PDB entry 7TFL | electron microscopy, 3.33 A resolution | chains D and E of the 7 polymer chains in the assembly

[Chain D]
Protein: Replication factor C subunit 2
From: Saccharomyces cerevisiae
UniProtKB: P40348 (RFC2_YEAST); residues 1-353 here = UniProt positions 1-353
Amino-acid sequence (353 residues; row label = number of the first residue in the row):
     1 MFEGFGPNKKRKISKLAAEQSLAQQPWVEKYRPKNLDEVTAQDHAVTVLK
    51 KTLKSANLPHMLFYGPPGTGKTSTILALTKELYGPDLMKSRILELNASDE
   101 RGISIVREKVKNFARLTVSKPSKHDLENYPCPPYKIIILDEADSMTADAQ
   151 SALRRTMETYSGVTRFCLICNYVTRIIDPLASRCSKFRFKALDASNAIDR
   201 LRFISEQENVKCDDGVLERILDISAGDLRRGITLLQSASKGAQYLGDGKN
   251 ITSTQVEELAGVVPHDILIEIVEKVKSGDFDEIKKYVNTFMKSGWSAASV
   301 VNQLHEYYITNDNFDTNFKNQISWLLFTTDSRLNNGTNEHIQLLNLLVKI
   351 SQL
Unresolved in the structure: 1-23
Bound ions: Mg2+: Thr72 (together with ATP-gamma-S) (shared with Glu159(E) of chain E)
Small-molecule neighbours:
  - ATP-gamma-S (AGS; phosphothiophosphoric acid-adenylate ester), molecule 1: Trp27, Val28, Tyr31, Arg32, Pro33, Val39, Thr40, Ala41, Gln42, Pro67, Gly68, Thr69, Gly70, Lys71, Thr72, Ser73, Asn171, Leu192, Arg200, Leu228, Arg229
  - ATP-gamma-S (AGS), molecule 2: Glu158, Pro179, Arg183
Swiss-Prot annotation at these positions:
  - binding site (ATP): Val28, Arg32, Gly65 to Ser73, Asn171, Arg229
  - modified residue: Met1 (N-acetylmethionine)

[Chain E]
Protein: Replication factor C subunit 5
From: Saccharomyces cerevisiae
UniProtKB: P38251 (RFC5_YEAST); residue numbers follow UniProt; this construct covers 1-354
Amino-acid sequence (354 residues; each row starts with the number of its first residue):
     1 MSLWVDKYRPKSLNALSHNEELTNFLKSLSDQPRDLPHLLLYGPNGTGKK
    51 TRCMALLESIFGPGVYRLKIDVRQFVTASNRKLELNVVSSPYHLEITPSD
   101 MGNNDRIVIQELLKEVAQMEQVDFQDSKDGLAHRYKCVIINEANSLTKDA
   151 QAALRRTMEKYSKNIRLIMVCDSMSPIIAPIKSRCLLIRCPAPSDSEIST
   201 ILSDVVTNERIQLETKDILKRIAQASNGNLRVSLLMLESMALNNELALKS
   251 SSPIIKPDWIIVIHKLTRKIVKERSVNSLIECRAVLYDLLAHCIPANIIL
   301 KELTFSLLDVETLNTTNKSSIIEYSSVFDERLSLGNKAIFHLEGFIAKVM
   351 CCLD
Unresolved in the structure: 120-133
Bound ions: Mg2+: Glu159 (together with ATP-gamma-S) (shared with Thr72(D) of chain D)
Small-molecule neighbours:
  - ADP (adenosine-5'-diphosphate): Val5, Tyr8, Arg9, Pro10, Ala15, Leu16, Ser17, His18, Pro44, Asn45, Gly46, Thr47, Gly48, Lys49, Lys50, Thr51, Arg52, Ile201, Leu230, Arg231, Leu234
  - ATP-gamma-S (AGS; phosphothiophosphoric acid-adenylate ester): Arg155, Glu159, Pro180, Arg184
Swiss-Prot annotation at these positions:
  - binding site (ATP): Val5, Ser17, Gly43 to Thr51, Arg231

[How chain D and chain E interact]
Residue-residue contacts (87):
  Gln24(D) with Gln32(E); Arg34(E); Asp35(E)
  Gln25(D) with Asp35(E), hydrogen bond (backbone-side chain); Lys163(E)
  Pro26(D) with Arg34(E); Asp35(E); Leu36(E); Arg166(E)
  Trp27(D) with Asp35(E), hydrogen bond
  Glu29(D) with Ser162(E)
  Arg32(D) with Glu159(E), salt bridge
  Thr72(D) with Arg156(E)
  Asn96(D) with Arg156(E); Lys160(E)
  Ala97(D) with Arg106(E), hydrogen bond (backbone-side chain); Gln110(E); Ala152(E)
  Ser98(D) with Gln110(E), hydrogen bond (backbone-side chain); Lys114(E)
  Asp140(D) with Arg156(E), salt bridge
  Glu141(D) with Ala152(E); Arg155(E), salt bridge; Arg156(E), hydrogen bond (side chain-backbone)
  Asn171(D) with Arg155(E); Pro180(E)
  Asp227(D) with Ser183(E)
  Arg229(D) with Ser183(E), hydrogen bond; Arg184(E)
  Arg230(D) with Leu187(E)
  Gln236(D) with Asp35(E)
  Ser237(D) with Leu186(E)
  Lys240(D) with Leu29(E); Gln32(E), hydrogen bond (side chain-backbone); Asp35(E), hydrogen bond (side chain-backbone); Leu36(E)
  Tyr244(D) with Asn24(E); Lys27(E); Ser28(E); Asp31(E)
  Leu259(D) with Phe25(E), hydrophobic; Leu187(E)
  Phe280(D) with Leu308(E), hydrophobic; Lys318(E)
  Lys284(D) with Leu308(E); Asp309(E), salt bridge
  Asn288(D) with Asn227(E), hydrogen bond
  Lys292(D) with Ala192(E), hydrogen bond (backbone-backbone); Pro193(E); Ser194(E)
  Ser293(D) with Arg189(E), hydrogen bond (backbone-side chain); Pro191(E)
  Gly294(D) with Tyr42(E); Arg189(E)
  Trp295(D) with Arg189(E)
  Ser296(D) with Met174(E)
  Arg332(D) with Ser326(E), hydrogen bond; Val327(E); Glu330(E), salt bridge
  Leu333(D) with Ser175(E)
  Asn334(D) with Ser175(E)
  Asn335(D) with Ser333(E); Leu334(E)
  Gly336(D) with Ser175(E); Pro176(E); Ser333(E)
  Thr337(D) with Ser173(E); Asp329(E); Glu330(E); Ser333(E), hydrogen bond (backbone-side chain)
  Asn338(D) with Lys301(E), hydrogen bond; Asp329(E), hydrogen bond (backbone-side chain)
  Glu339(D) with Ser173(E); Met174(E), hydrogen bond (side chain-backbone); Ser175(E), hydrogen bond
  His340(D) with Lys301(E), hydrogen bond; Phe305(E)
  Ile341(D) with Leu300(E), hydrophobic; Lys301(E); Ser325(E); Asp329(E)
  Gln342(D) with Ser326(E), hydrogen bond; Asp329(E)
  Asn345(D) with Ile322(E), hydrogen bond (side chain-backbone); Glu323(E); Ser326(E)
  Gln352(D) with Thr315(E), hydrogen bond
Also at the interface, not in a pair above, chain D (53 interface residues in all): Val28, Pro67, Ser144, Thr233, Gly241, Gln243, Gly261, Met291, Leu344, Val348, Lys349
Also at the interface, not in a pair above, chain E (58 interface residues in all): Pro37, Pro44, Thr157, Thr304, Ser319

[In short]
Chain D and chain E form an interface of 53 and 58 residues respectively, with 21 hydrogen bonds and 5 salt
bridges. Polar pairs include Arg32(D)-Glu159(E), Asp140(D)-Arg156(E) and Glu141(D)-Arg155(E). One ATP-gamma-S
molecule is bound between chain D and chain E. Bound to chain D: ATP-gamma-S.
Here chain D is Replication factor C subunit 2 and chain E is Replication factor C subunit 5, both from
Saccharomyces cerevisiae. Entry 7TFL (Atomic model of S. cerevisiae clamp loader RFC bound to DNA) was
determined by electron microscopy (same publication as 7TFH, 7TFI, 7TFJ and 7TFK).
